Entry 2ID9 (X-ray diffraction, 1.75 A resolution); this record covers chain A.

# Chain A
Protein: Chemotaxis protein cheY
From: Escherichia coli
UniProt: P0AE67 (CHEY_ECOLI); residues 2-129 here correspond to UniProt positions 1-128 (UniProt number = residue number - 1)
Amino-acid sequence (128 residues; row label = number of the first residue in the row):
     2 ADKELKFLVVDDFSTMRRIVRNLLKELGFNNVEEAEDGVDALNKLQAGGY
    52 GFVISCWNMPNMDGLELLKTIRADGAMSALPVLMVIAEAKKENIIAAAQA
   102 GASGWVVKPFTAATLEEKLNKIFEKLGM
Sequence notes: engineered mutation Cys-57 (Asp56 in P0AE67), Ile-87 (Thr86 in P0AE67), Trp-106 (Tyr105 in P0AE67)
Modified positions: Cys-57 (2-amino-3-phosphonomethylsulfanyl-propionic acid; CYQ)
Swiss-Prot annotation at these positions:
  - binding site (Mg(2+)): Asp-13
What the authors report for this chain:
  - mutagenesis - T87I/Y106W, T87I: abolished binding to FliM
  - mutagenesis - T87I/Y106W, T87I: abolished binding to CheZ peptide
  - mutagenesis - T87I/Y106W (Kd 7 mM), T87I (Kd 4 mM): unchanged binding to Mg2+
  - conformationally variable residues (loop rearrangement, side-chain flip): Asn-59 to Asp-64, Ile-87 to Glu-89, Ala-88 to Lys-91, Trp-106

# Summary
UniProt lists Mg2+-binding residue Asp-13. The paper reports that T87I/Y106W and T87I abolish binding to FliM;
conformational variability at Asn-59, Ile-87 and Ala-88 among others.
Chain A is Chemotaxis protein cheY (Escherichia coli); the structure, 1.85 A Structure of T87I/Y106W
Phosphono-CheY, was determined by X-ray diffraction (same publication as 2ID7 and 2IDM).
